1TPD - chain A; structure by X-ray diffraction, 2.10 A resolution.

== Chain A ==
Protein: Triosephosphate isomerase
Organism: Trypanosoma brucei brucei
Notes: EC 5.3.1.1
UniProtKB: P04789 (TPIS_TRYBB); residues 1-250 here = UniProt positions 1-250
Chain sequence (250 residues; each row starts with the number of its first residue):
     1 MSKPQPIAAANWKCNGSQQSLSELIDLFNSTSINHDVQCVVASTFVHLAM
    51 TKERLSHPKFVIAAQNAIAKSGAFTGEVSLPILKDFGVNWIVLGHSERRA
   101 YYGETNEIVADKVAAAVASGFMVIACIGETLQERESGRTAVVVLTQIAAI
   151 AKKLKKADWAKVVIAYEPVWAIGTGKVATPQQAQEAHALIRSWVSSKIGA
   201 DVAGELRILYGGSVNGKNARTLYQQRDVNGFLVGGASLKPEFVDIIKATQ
Not modelled in the structure: 1
Curated features (UniProtKB/Swiss-Prot):
  - active site: His95 (Electrophile), Glu167 (Proton acceptor)
  - binding site (substrate): Asn11, Lys13

== Summary ==
UniProt lists active-site residues His95 and Glu167 and substrate-binding residues Asn11 and Lys13.
Chain A is Triosephosphate isomerase (Trypanosoma brucei brucei); the structure, Structures of the "open" and
"closed" state of trypanosomal triosephosphate isomerase, as observed in a new ..., was determined by X-ray
diffraction (same publication as 1TRD and 2V5L).
